7VXL - chains A and B of the 3 polymer chains in the assembly; structure by electron microscopy, 3.30 A resolution.

[Chain A]
Name: Capsid protein VP1
Organism: Coxsackievirus B3
Reference sequence: P03313 (POLG_CXB3N); residues 1-284 here correspond to UniProt positions 571-854 (UniProt number = residue number + 570)
Amino-acid sequence (284 residues; each row starts with the number of its first residue):
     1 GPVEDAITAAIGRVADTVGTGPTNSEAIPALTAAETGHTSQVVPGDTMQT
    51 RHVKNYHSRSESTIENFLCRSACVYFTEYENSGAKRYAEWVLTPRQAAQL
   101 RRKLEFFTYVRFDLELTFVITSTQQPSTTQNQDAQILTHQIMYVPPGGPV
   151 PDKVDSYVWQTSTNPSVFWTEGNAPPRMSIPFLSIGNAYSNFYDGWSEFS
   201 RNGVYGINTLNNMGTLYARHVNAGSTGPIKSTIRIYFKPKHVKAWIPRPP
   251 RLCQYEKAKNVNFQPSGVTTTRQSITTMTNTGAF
Disordered / not traced: 1-59, 278-284
Sequence notes: conflict Glu-80 (Lys650 in P03313)
UniProt features mapped onto this chain:
  - site: Thr-281, Gly-282 (Cleavage)

[Chain B]
Name: Capsid protein VP2
Organism: Coxsackievirus B3
Reference sequence: P03313 (POLG_CXB3N); residues 1-263 here correspond to UniProt positions 70-332 (UniProt number = residue number + 69)
Amino-acid sequence (263 residues; row label = number of the first residue in the row):
     1 SPTVEECGYSDRARSITLGNSTITTQECANVVVGYGVWPDYLKDSEATAE
    51 DQPTQPDVATCRFYTLDSVQWQKTSPGWWWKLPDALSNLGLFGQNMQYHY
   101 LGRTGYTVHVQCNASKFHQGCLLVVCVPEAEMGCATLDNTPSSAELLGGD
   151 SAKEFADKPVASGSNKLVQRVVYNAGMGVGVGNLTIFPHQWINLRTNNSA
   201 TIVMPYTNSVPMDNMFRHNNVTLMVIPFVPLDYCPGSTTYVPITVTIAPM
   251 CAEYNGLRLAGHQ
Disordered / not traced: 1-11, 44-47, 261-263
Sequence notes: conflict Ser-151 (Thr220 in P03313)
UniProt features mapped onto this chain:
  - site: Gln-263 (Cleavage)

[How chain A and chain B interact]
Contacting residue pairs (73; chain A residue first):
  Thr-108(A) with Glu-129(B)
  Tyr-109(A) with Glu-129(B), hydrogen bond; Thr-207(B), hydrogen bond (side chain-backbone); Asn-208(B); Ser-209(B)
  Asn-187(A) with Ser-209(B), hydrogen bond (side chain-backbone); Pro-211(B)
  Ala-188(A) with Ser-209(B)
  Phe-192(A) with Glu-129(B)
  Tyr-193(A) with Glu-131(B); Arg-217(B); His-218(B)
  Asp-194(A) with Lys-81(B), salt bridge; Glu-129(B), hydrogen bond (backbone-side chain); Ala-130(B); Asn-219(B), hydrogen bond (backbone-backbone); Thr-222(B)
  Gly-195(A) with Arg-217(B)
  Trp-196(A) with Ser-143(B); Leu-146(B), hydrophobic; Leu-147(B), hydrophobic; Arg-217(B), hydrogen bond (backbone-backbone)
  Glu-198(A) with Arg-217(B)
  Phe-199(A) with Asn-214(B); Phe-216(B), hydrophobic; Arg-217(B)
  Tyr-205(A) with Ala-130(B); Glu-131(B); Met-132(B), hydrogen bond (side chain-backbone); Pro-141(B); Leu-146(B), hydrophobic
  Ile-246(A) with Tyr-35(B); Pro-128(B), hydrophobic; Thr-207(B)
  Pro-247(A) with Ile-186(B); Phe-187(B)
  Arg-248(A) with Pro-128(B), hydrogen bond (side chain-backbone); Glu-129(B), hydrogen bond (side chain-backbone); Met-177(B); Phe-187(B)
  Pro-249(A) with Val-179(B), hydrophobic; Asn-183(B); Ile-186(B); Phe-187(B)
  Pro-250(A) with Val-179(B)
  Arg-251(A) with Met-177(B); Gly-178(B); Val-179(B)
  Leu-252(A) with Asn-174(B); Gly-180(B)
  Cys-253(A) with Asn-174(B), hydrogen bond; Gly-178(B)
  Glu-256(A) with Leu-137(B)
  Asn-260(A) with Leu-137(B), hydrogen bond (side chain-backbone)
  Val-261(A) with Glu-131(B); Met-132(B)
  Asn-262(A) with Gly-133(B); Cys-134(B), hydrogen bond (side chain-backbone); Thr-136(B), hydrogen bond (side chain-backbone); Leu-137(B), hydrogen bond (side chain-backbone); Asn-139(B), hydrogen bond (side chain-backbone)
  Phe-263(A) with Leu-137(B); Gln-169(B); Asn-174(B); Gly-176(B); Met-177(B); Gly-178(B)
  Gln-264(A) with Leu-137(B)
  Pro-265(A) with Pro-159(B), hydrophobic; Val-171(B), hydrophobic; Asn-174(B)
  Ser-266(A) with Tyr-173(B); Asn-174(B), hydrogen bond (backbone-side chain)
Also at the interface, not in a pair above, chain A (34 interface residues in all): Ser-197, Val-204, Gly-206, Leu-210, Lys-257, Val-268
Also at the interface, not in a pair above, chain B (44 interface residues in all): Tyr-100, Asp-138, Thr-140, Leu-184, Val-210

[In short]
34 residues of chain A face 44 of chain B across their interface; the contacts include 16 hydrogen bonds and 1
salt bridge. Polar contacts include Asp-194(A)/Lys-81(B), Tyr-109(A)/Glu-129(B) and Tyr-109(A)/Thr-207(B).
Chain A is Capsid protein VP1 and chain B is Capsid protein VP2, both from Coxsackievirus B3; the structure,
Coxsackievirus B3 A-particle at pH7.4 (VP3-234Q), was determined by electron microscopy.
